7KML - chains A and B of the 9 polymer chains in the assembly; structure by electron microscopy, 3.80 A resolution.

# Chain A (and B)
Name: Spike glycoprotein
Organism: Severe acute respiratory syndrome coronavirus 2
Notes: chain B of this document is another copy of the same molecule, construct and numbering; everything in this record applies to it too
UniProt: P0DTC2 (SPIKE_SARS2); residue numbers follow UniProt; this construct covers 1-1211
Chain sequence (1274 residues; each row starts with the number of its first residue):
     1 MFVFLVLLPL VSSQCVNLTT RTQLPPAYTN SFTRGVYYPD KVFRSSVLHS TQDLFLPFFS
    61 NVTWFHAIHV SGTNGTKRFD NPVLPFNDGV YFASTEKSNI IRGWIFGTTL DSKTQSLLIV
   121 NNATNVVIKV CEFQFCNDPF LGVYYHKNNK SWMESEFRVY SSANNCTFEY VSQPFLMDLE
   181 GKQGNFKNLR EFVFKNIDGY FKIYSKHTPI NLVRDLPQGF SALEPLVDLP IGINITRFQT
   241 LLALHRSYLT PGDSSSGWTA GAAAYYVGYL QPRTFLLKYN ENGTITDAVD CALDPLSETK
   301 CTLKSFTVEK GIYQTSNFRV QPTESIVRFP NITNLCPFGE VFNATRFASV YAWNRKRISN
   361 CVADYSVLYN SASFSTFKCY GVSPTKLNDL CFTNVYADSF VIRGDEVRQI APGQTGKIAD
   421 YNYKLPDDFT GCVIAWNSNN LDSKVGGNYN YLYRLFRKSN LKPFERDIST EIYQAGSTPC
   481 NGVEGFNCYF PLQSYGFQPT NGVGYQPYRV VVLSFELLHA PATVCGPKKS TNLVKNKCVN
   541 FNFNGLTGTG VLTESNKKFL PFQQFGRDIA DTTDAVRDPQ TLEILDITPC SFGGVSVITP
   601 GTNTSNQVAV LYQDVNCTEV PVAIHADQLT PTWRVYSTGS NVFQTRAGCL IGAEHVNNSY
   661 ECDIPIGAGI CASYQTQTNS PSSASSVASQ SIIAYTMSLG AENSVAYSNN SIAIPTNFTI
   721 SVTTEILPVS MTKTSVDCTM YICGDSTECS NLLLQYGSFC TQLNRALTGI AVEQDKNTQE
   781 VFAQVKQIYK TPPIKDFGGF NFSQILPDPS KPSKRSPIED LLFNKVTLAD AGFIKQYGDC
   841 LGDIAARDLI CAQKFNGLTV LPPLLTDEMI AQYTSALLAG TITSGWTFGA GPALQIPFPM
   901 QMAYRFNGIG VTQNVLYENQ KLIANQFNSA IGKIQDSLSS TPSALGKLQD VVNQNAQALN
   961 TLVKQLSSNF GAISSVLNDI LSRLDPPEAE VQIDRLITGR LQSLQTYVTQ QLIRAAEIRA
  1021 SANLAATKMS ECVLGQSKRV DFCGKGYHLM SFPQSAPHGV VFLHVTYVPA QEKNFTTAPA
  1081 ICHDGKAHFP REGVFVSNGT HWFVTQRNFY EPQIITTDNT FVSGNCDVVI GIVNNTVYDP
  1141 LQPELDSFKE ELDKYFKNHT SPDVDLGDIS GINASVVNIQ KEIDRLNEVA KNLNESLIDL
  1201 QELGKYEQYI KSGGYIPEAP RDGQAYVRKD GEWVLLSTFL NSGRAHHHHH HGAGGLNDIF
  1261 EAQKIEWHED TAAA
Unresolved in the structure: 1-13, 69-77, 144-151, 179-186, 248-260, 621-637, 677-688, 828-853, 1141-1274
Construct notes: conflict S682 (Arg in P0DTC2), S683 (Arg in P0DTC2), S685 (Arg in P0DTC2), P817 (Phe in P0DTC2), P892 (Ala in P0DTC2), P899 (Ala in P0DTC2), P942 (Ala in P0DTC2), P986 (Lys in P0DTC2), P987 (Val in P0DTC2); expression tag (1212-1274)
UniProt features mapped onto this chain:
  - region: N280 to C301 (Putative superantigen), R403 to D405 (Integrin-binding motif), N448 to F456 (Immunodominant HLA epitope recognized by the CD8+), P681, A684 (Putative superantigen), S816 to Y837 (Fusion peptide 1), K835 to F855 (Fusion peptide 2), D1163 to E1202 (Heptad repeat 2)
  - site: R815, S816 (Cleavage)
  - glycosylation: N17 (N-linked (GlcNAc...) (complex) asparagine), N61 (N-linked (GlcNAc...) (hybrid) asparagine), N74 (N-linked (GlcNAc...) (complex) asparagine), N122 (N-linked (GlcNAc...) (hybrid) asparagine), N149 (N-linked (GlcNAc...) (complex) asparagine), N165 (N-linked (GlcNAc...) (complex) asparagine), N234 (N-linked (GlcNAc...) (high mannose) asparagine), N282 (N-linked (GlcNAc...) (complex) asparagine), T323 (O-linked (GalNAc) threonine), S325 (O-linked (HexNAc...) serine), N331 (N-linked (GlcNAc...) (complex) asparagine), N343 (N-linked (GlcNAc...) (complex) asparagine), N603 (N-linked (GlcNAc...) (hybrid) asparagine), N616 (N-linked (GlcNAc...) (complex) asparagine), N657 (N-linked (GlcNAc...) (complex) asparagine), T676 (O-linked (GlcNAc...) threonine), T678 (O-linked (GlcNAc...) threonine), N709 (N-linked (GlcNAc...) (high mannose) asparagine), N717 (N-linked (GlcNAc...) (hybrid) asparagine), N801 (N-linked (GlcNAc...) (hybrid) asparagine) and 6 more in UniProt
Disulfides: C15-C136, C131-C166, C291-C301, C336-C361, C379-C432, C391-C525, C480-C488, C538-C590, C617-C649, C662-C671, C738-C760, C743-C749, C1032-C1043, C1082-C1126
Covalently attached groups: N-acetylglucosamine (NAG) linked to N61, N122, N165, N234, N282, N331, N343, N616, N657, N709, N717, N801, N1074, N1098, N1134

# How chain A and chain B interact
Residue-residue contacts (161):
  Y38(A) - L560(B)
  Y38(A) - F562(B)  hydrophobic
  D40(A) - F562(B)
  D40(A) - R567(B)  salt bridge
  K41(A) - F562(B)
  K41(A) - Q563(B)
  K41(A) - Q564(B)  hydrogen bond (backbone-backbone)
  K41(A) - F565(B)  hydrogen bond (backbone-backbone)
  V42(A) - Q563(B)  hydrogen bond (backbone-side chain)
  V42(A) - F565(B)
  V42(A) - R567(B)
  F43(A) - F559(B)  hydrophobic
  F43(A) - Q563(B)
  F43(A) - Q564(B)
  F43(A) - F565(B)  hydrogen bond (backbone-backbone)
  F43(A) - G566(B)
  F43(A) - A575(B)  hydrophobic
  F43(A) - I584(B)  hydrophobic
  R44(A) - R567(B)
  R44(A) - D571(B)  salt bridge
  T167(A) - R357(B)  hydrogen bond (backbone-side chain)
  F168(A) - N360(B)
  E169(A) - N360(B)  hydrogen bond (backbone-side chain)
  D198(A) - P521(B)
  G199(A) - P521(B)
  Y200(A) - P521(B)
  E224(A) - L560(B)
  P225(A) - F562(B)  hydrophobic
  P230(A) - N360(B)
  P230(A) - P521(B)  hydrophobic
  P230(A) - T523(B)
  I231(A) - A520(B)
  G232(A) - H519(B)
  G232(A) - A520(B)
  G232(A) - P521(B)
  N282(A) - K558(B)
  N282(A) - F559(B)
  N282(A) - L560(B)
  G283(A) - L560(B)
  G283(A) - Q563(B)  hydrogen bond (backbone-side chain)
  T284(A) - L560(B)
  D737(A) - N317(B)  hydrogen bond
  T739(A) - R319(B)
  M740(A) - F592(B)  hydrophobic
  D745(A) - R319(B)  salt bridge
  D745(A) - F592(B)
  Q755(A) - S968(B)  hydrogen bond (backbone-side chain)
  Q755(A) - N969(B)  hydrogen bond
  Q755(A) - G971(B)
  Y756(A) - S968(B)
  Y756(A) - F970(B)
  S758(A) - Q965(B)  hydrogen bond
  F759(A) - Q965(B)
  F759(A) - F970(B)  hydrophobic
  F759(A) - Q1002(B)
  Q762(A) - T961(B)
  Q762(A) - Q965(B)  hydrogen bond
  Q762(A) - T1006(B)
  R765(A) - T961(B)  hydrogen bond
  Q787(A) - A701(B)
  Q787(A) - N703(B)
  I788(A) - L699(B)
  I788(A) - A701(B)  hydrogen bond (backbone-backbone)
  I788(A) - E702(B)
  I788(A) - N703(B)  hydrogen bond (backbone-backbone)
  Y789(A) - N703(B)  hydrogen bond
  Y789(A) - V705(B)  hydrophobic
  K790(A) - E702(B)  salt bridge
  P792(A) - Y707(B)  hydrophobic
  D796(A) - Y707(B)
  D796(A) - N709(B)
  F797(A) - Y707(B)  hydrophobic
  K854(A) - D568(B)  salt bridge
  F855(A) - F592(B)  hydrophobic
  T859(A) - G593(B)
  T859(A) - Q613(B)
  T859(A) - D614(B)
  V860(A) - D614(B)
  L861(A) - Q613(B)
  P863(A) - G667(B)
  P863(A) - A668(B)  hydrogen bond (backbone-backbone)
  L864(A) - C662(B)  hydrophobic
  L864(A) - P665(B)  hydrophobic
  L864(A) - G667(B)
  L864(A) - G669(B)  hydrogen bond (backbone-backbone)
  L864(A) - I670(B)
  L864(A) - M697(B)  hydrophobic
  T866(A) - A668(B)
  T866(A) - G669(B)
  M869(A) - G669(B)
  M869(A) - M697(B)
  M869(A) - L699(B)
  Q872(A) - L699(B)
  Y873(A) - L699(B)
  T883(A) - Y707(B)
  W886(A) - R1107(B)
  W886(A) - N1108(B)
  F888(A) - K1045(B)  hydrogen bond (backbone-side chain)
  G889(A) - D1041(B)
  G889(A) - K1045(B)
  G889(A) - G1046(B)  hydrogen bond (backbone-backbone)
  A890(A) - G1046(B)
  A890(A) - Y1047(B)  hydrophobic
  A890(A) - P1069(B)
  G891(A) - V1068(B)
  P892(A) - E1072(B)
  L894(A) - A713(B)
  L894(A) - P715(B)
  L894(A) - E1072(B)
  Q895(A) - A706(B)
  Q895(A) - Y707(B)
  Q895(A) - S708(B)  hydrogen bond (side chain-backbone)
  Q895(A) - S711(B)  hydrogen bond (side chain-backbone)
  Q895(A) - I712(B)
  Q895(A) - A713(B)  hydrogen bond (backbone-backbone)
  I896(A) - Y707(B)  hydrogen bond (backbone-side chain)
  P897(A) - Y707(B)
  P897(A) - S708(B)
  P897(A) - N709(B)
  P897(A) - S711(B)
  P897(A) - T1077(B)
  F898(A) - Y707(B)  hydrogen bond (backbone-side chain)
  M900(A) - T1077(B)
  M900(A) - A1078(B)
  M900(A) - P1079(B)  hydrophobic
  M900(A) - V1094(B)  hydrophobic
  Y904(A) - I712(B)
  Y904(A) - V1094(B)
  Y904(A) - R1107(B)
  Q913(A) - P1079(B)  hydrogen bond (side chain-backbone)
  Q913(A) - F1089(B)
  Q913(A) - P1090(B)
  N914(A) - F1089(B)
  N914(A) - F1121(B)
  N914(A) - S1123(B)  hydrogen bond
  Y917(A) - P1079(B)
  Y917(A) - F1089(B)  hydrophobic
  Y917(A) - V1128(B)
  Y917(A) - V1129(B)  hydrophobic
  E918(A) - V1128(B)
  Q920(A) - I1130(B)
  N960(A) - I569(B)
  V963(A) - I569(B)  hydrophobic
  V963(A) - A570(B)
  D994(A) - R995(B)  salt bridge
  T998(A) - Q1002(B)
  Q1002(A) - Q1002(B)
  Q1005(A) - T1006(B)
  T1009(A) - T1009(B)
  L1012(A) - I1013(B)  hydrophobic
  I1013(A) - I1013(B)  hydrophobic
  T1027(A) - R1039(B)
  S1030(A) - V1040(B)  hydrogen bond (side chain-backbone)
  S1030(A) - D1041(B)
  E1031(A) - R1039(B)  salt bridge
  E1031(A) - V1040(B)  hydrogen bond (side chain-backbone)
  L1034(A) - V1040(B)
  G1035(A) - V1040(B)
  R1039(A) - R1039(B)
  E1092(A) - R1091(B)  salt bridge
  Q1113(A) - F1121(B)
Interface residues without a listed pair, chain A (97 interface residues in all): H49, C166, T768, Q784, K786, P862, L865, I882, T912, K964, Q1036, K1038, N1119
Interface residues without a listed pair, chain B (101 interface residues in all): Q314, T549, V576, R577, P589, A647, I666, C671, T696, S698, G700, N710, I714, G999, S1003, Q1010, K1038, Y1067, G1093, G1124

# Summary
97 residues of chain A and 101 residues of chain B are in contact, with 29 hydrogen bonds and 8 salt bridges.
Polar contacts include D40(A)-R567(B), R44(A)-D571(B) and D745(A)-R319(B). N-acetylglucosamine is covalently
linked to N61(A), N122(A), N165(A), N234(A), N282(A) and N331(A) and 9 more.
Both chains are Spike glycoprotein (Severe acute respiratory syndrome coronavirus 2). Entry 7KML (cryo-EM
structure of SARS-CoV-2 spike in complex with Fab 15033-7, three RBDs bound) was determined by electron
microscopy (same publication as 7KLG, 7KLH, 7KMK, 7KXJ and 7KXK).
